8WQ0 - chains A and C of the 3 polymer chains in the assembly; structure by electron microscopy, 2.78 A resolution.

== Chain A (and C) ==
Molecule: Spike glycoprotein
Organism: Bat SARS-like coronavirus WIV1
Notes: chain C of this document is another copy of the same molecule, construct and numbering; everything in this record applies to it too
UniProtKB: U5WI05 (U5WI05_SARS); residue numbers follow UniProt; this construct covers 1-1191
Amino-acid sequence (1271 residues; numbered 1 to 1271; the number before each row is that of its first residue):
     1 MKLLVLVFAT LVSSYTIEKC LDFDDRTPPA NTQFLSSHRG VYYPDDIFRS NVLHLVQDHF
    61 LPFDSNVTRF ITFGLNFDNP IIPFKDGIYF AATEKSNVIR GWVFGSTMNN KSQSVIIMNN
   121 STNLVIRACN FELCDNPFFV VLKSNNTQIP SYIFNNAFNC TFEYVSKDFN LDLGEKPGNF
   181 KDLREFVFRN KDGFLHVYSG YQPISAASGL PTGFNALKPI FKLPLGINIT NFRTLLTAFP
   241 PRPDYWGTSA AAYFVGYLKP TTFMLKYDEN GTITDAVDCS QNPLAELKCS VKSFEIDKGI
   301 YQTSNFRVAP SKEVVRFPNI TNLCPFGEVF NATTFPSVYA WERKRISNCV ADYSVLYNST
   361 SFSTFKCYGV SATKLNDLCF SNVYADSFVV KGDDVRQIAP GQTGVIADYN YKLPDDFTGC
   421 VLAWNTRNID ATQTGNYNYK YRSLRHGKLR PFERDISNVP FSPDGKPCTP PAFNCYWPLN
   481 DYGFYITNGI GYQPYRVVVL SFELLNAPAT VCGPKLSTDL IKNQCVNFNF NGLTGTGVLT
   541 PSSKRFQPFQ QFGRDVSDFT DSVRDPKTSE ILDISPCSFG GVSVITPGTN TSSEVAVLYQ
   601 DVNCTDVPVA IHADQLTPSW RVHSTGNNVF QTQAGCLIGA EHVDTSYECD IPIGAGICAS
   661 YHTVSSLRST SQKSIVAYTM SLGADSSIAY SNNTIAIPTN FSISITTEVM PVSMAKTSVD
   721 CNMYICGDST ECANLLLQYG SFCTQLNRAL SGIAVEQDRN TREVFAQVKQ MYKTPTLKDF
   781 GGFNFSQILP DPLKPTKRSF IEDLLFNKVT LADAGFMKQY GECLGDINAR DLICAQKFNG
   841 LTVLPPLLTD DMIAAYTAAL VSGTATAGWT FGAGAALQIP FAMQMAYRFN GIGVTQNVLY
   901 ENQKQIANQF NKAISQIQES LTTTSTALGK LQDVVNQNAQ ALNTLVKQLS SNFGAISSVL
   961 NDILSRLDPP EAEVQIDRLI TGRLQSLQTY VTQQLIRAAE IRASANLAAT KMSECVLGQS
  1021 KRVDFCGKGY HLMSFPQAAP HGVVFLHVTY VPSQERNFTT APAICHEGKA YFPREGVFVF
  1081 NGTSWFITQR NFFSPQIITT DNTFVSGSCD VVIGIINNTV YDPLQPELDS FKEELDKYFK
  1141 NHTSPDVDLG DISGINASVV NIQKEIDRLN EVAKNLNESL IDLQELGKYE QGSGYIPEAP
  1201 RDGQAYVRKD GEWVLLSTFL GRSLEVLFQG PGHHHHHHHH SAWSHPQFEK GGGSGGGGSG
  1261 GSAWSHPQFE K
Not modelled in the structure: 1-18, 606-626, 1128-1271
Disulfides: Cys20-Cys134, Cys129-Cys160, Cys279-Cys289, Cys324-Cys349, Cys367-Cys420, Cys379-Cys512, Cys468-Cys475, Cys525-Cys577, Cys604-Cys636, Cys649-Cys658, Cys721-Cys743, Cys726-Cys732, Cys823-Cys834, Cys1015-Cys1026, Cys1065-Cys1109
Covalent attachments: N-acetylglucosamine (NAG) linked to Asn66, Asn110, Asn120, Asn145, Asn159, Asn228, Asn270, Asn319, Asn331, Asn358, Asn590, Asn603, Asn692, Asn700, Asn784, Asn1057, Asn1081, Asn1117
Differences from the reference sequence: conflict Pro969 (Lys in U5WI05), Pro970 (Val in U5WI05); expression tag (1192-1271)
Small-molecule neighbours: N-acetylglucosamine (NAG; 2-acetamido-2-deoxy-beta-D-glucopyranose): Tyr339, Ala340, Ile456

== How chain A and chain C interact ==
Residue-residue contacts (200; chain A residue first):
  Tyr43(A) - Gln547(C)
  Asp46(A) - Asn506(C)
  Asp46(A) - Ala507(C)
  Asp46(A) - Phe549(C)
  Asp46(A) - Gln550(C)
  Ile47(A) - Phe552(C)
  Ile47(A) - Arg554(C)
  Phe48(A) - Lys544(C)
  Phe48(A) - Arg545(C)
  Phe48(A) - Phe546(C)  hydrophobic
  Phe48(A) - Gln550(C)
  Phe48(A) - Phe552(C)  hydrogen bond (backbone-backbone)
  Phe48(A) - Gly553(C)
  Phe48(A) - Arg554(C)  hydrogen bond (backbone-backbone)
  Lys111(A) - Ser457(C)
  Gln113(A) - Ile456(C)
  Asn159(A) - Ile456(C)
  Asp192(A) - Pro451(C)
  Asp192(A) - Phe452(C)
  Gly193(A) - Pro451(C)
  Gly193(A) - Phe452(C)
  Phe194(A) - Arg343(C)
  Phe194(A) - Tyr384(C)  hydrophobic
  Lys218(A) - Gln547(C)
  Lys222(A) - Glu503(C)  salt bridge
  Pro224(A) - Arg343(C)
  Pro224(A) - Tyr384(C)
  Leu225(A) - Arg454(C)  hydrogen bond (backbone-side chain)
  Gly226(A) - Phe452(C)
  Gly226(A) - Glu453(C)
  Gly226(A) - Arg454(C)  hydrogen bond (backbone-backbone)
  Ile227(A) - Glu453(C)
  Asn270(A) - Arg545(C)  hydrogen bond
  Tyr353(A) - Thr403(C)
  Tyr357(A) - Thr403(C)
  Tyr357(A) - Gly404(C)
  Tyr357(A) - Val405(C)
  Tyr357(A) - Asp408(C)  hydrogen bond
  Ser361(A) - Lys391(C)  hydrogen bond
  Ser361(A) - Asp393(C)  hydrogen bond
  Phe362(A) - Asp393(C)
  Phe362(A) - Arg396(C)  hydrogen bond (backbone-side chain)
  Ser363(A) - Asp393(C)
  Ser363(A) - Arg396(C)
  Phe365(A) - Arg396(C)
  Phe365(A) - Thr403(C)
  Ala372(A) - Thr403(C)
  Thr373(A) - Gly401(C)
  Thr373(A) - Gln402(C)
  Asn376(A) - Lys448(C)
  Asp415(A) - Pro969(C)
  Asp415(A) - Pro970(C)
  Ile490(A) - Ile490(C)  hydrophobic
  Asp720(A) - Ser304(C)
  Asp720(A) - Asn305(C)
  Met723(A) - Asn305(C)  hydrogen bond
  Met723(A) - Ser578(C)
  Asp728(A) - Thr536(C)
  Asp728(A) - Cys577(C)
  Asp728(A) - Ser578(C)
  Asn734(A) - Gln57(C)  hydrogen bond
  Leu737(A) - Gln57(C)
  Leu737(A) - Thr262(C)
  Gln738(A) - Asn952(C)
  Tyr739(A) - Asn952(C)
  Tyr739(A) - Phe953(C)
  Tyr739(A) - Gly954(C)
  Gly740(A) - Ser951(C)
  Gly740(A) - Asn952(C)  hydrogen bond (backbone-backbone)
  Phe742(A) - Gln948(C)
  Phe742(A) - Gln985(C)
  Thr744(A) - Ser290(C)
  Gln745(A) - Gln948(C)
  Gln745(A) - Thr989(C)
  Arg748(A) - Gln940(C)
  Arg748(A) - Thr944(C)
  Lys769(A) - Ala684(C)
  Gln770(A) - Ala684(C)
  Gln770(A) - Ser686(C)
  Met771(A) - Ala684(C)  hydrogen bond (backbone-backbone)
  Met771(A) - Asp685(C)
  Met771(A) - Ser686(C)  hydrogen bond (backbone-backbone)
  Tyr772(A) - Ser686(C)
  Lys773(A) - Asp685(C)  salt bridge
  Lys773(A) - Ser686(C)
  Lys773(A) - Ser687(C)
  Phe780(A) - Tyr690(C)
  Phe816(A) - Gln600(C)  hydrogen bond (backbone-side chain)
  Phe816(A) - Asp601(C)
  Met817(A) - Gln600(C)
  Met817(A) - Asp601(C)
  Met817(A) - Val602(C)
  Met817(A) - Gln631(C)
  Lys818(A) - Phe579(C)
  Lys818(A) - Asp601(C)
  Gln819(A) - Phe579(C)
  Gln819(A) - Asp601(C)
  Gln819(A) - Asn603(C)
  Tyr820(A) - Val538(C)
  Tyr820(A) - Pro576(C)  hydrogen bond (side chain-backbone)
  Tyr820(A) - Phe579(C)  hydrophobic
  Cys823(A) - Phe579(C)  hydrophobic
  Leu824(A) - Ser575(C)
  Ile827(A) - Lys544(C)
  Ile827(A) - Asp573(C)
  Ile827(A) - Ser575(C)
  Asn828(A) - Ser543(C)  hydrogen bond
  Arg830(A) - Lys544(C)
  Arg830(A) - Asp555(C)
  Arg830(A) - Asp561(C)  salt bridge
  Lys837(A) - Phe579(C)
  Lys837(A) - Asp601(C)  salt bridge
  Phe838(A) - Pro576(C)
  Phe838(A) - Phe579(C)  hydrophobic
  Asn839(A) - Ser557(C)
  Thr842(A) - Gln600(C)
  Val843(A) - Gln600(C)  hydrogen bond (backbone-side chain)
  Leu844(A) - Gln302(C)
  Leu844(A) - Gln600(C)
  Pro845(A) - Gln600(C)
  Pro846(A) - Gly654(C)
  Pro846(A) - Ala655(C)  hydrogen bond (backbone-backbone)
  Leu847(A) - Pro652(C)  hydrophobic
  Leu847(A) - Gly654(C)
  Leu847(A) - Ala655(C)
  Leu847(A) - Gly656(C)  hydrogen bond (backbone-backbone)
  Leu847(A) - Met680(C)  hydrophobic
  Leu848(A) - Met680(C)  hydrophobic
  Leu848(A) - Leu682(C)  hydrophobic
  Met852(A) - Gly656(C)
  Met852(A) - Met680(C)
  Met852(A) - Leu682(C)  hydrophobic
  Ala855(A) - Leu682(C)  hydrophobic
  Tyr856(A) - Leu682(C)  hydrogen bond (side chain-backbone)
  Thr866(A) - Ile688(C)
  Ala867(A) - Ile688(C)  hydrophobic
  Gly872(A) - Asp1024(C)
  Ala873(A) - Gly1029(C)
  Ala876(A) - Glu1055(C)
  Leu877(A) - Ala696(C)
  Leu877(A) - Pro698(C)  hydrophobic
  Leu877(A) - Glu1055(C)
  Gln878(A) - Ile688(C)
  Gln878(A) - Ala689(C)
  Gln878(A) - Ser691(C)
  Gln878(A) - Thr694(C)
  Gln878(A) - Ile695(C)
  Gln878(A) - Ala696(C)  hydrogen bond (backbone-backbone)
  Ile879(A) - Tyr690(C)
  Ile879(A) - Arg1090(C)
  Pro880(A) - Tyr690(C)  hydrophobic
  Pro880(A) - Ser691(C)
  Pro880(A) - Asn692(C)
  Pro880(A) - Thr694(C)
  Phe881(A) - Tyr690(C)  hydrogen bond (backbone-side chain)
  Met883(A) - Thr1060(C)  hydrogen bond
  Tyr887(A) - Arg1090(C)
  Gln896(A) - Pro1073(C)
  Gln896(A) - Arg1090(C)
  Asn897(A) - Phe1072(C)
  Asn897(A) - Phe1104(C)
  Tyr900(A) - Pro1062(C)
  Tyr900(A) - Phe1072(C)  hydrophobic
  Glu901(A) - Ser1106(C)
  Val946(A) - Ser557(C)  hydrogen bond (backbone-side chain)
  Leu949(A) - Ser557(C)
  Ser950(A) - Val556(C)
  Ser950(A) - Ser557(C)
  Ser950(A) - Asp558(C)
  Ser958(A) - Asp558(C)  hydrogen bond
  Val959(A) - Asp558(C)
  Asn961(A) - Thr534(C)  hydrogen bond (side chain-backbone)
  Asn961(A) - Gly535(C)
  Asp962(A) - Leu505(C)
  Asp962(A) - Leu533(C)
  Asp962(A) - Arg554(C)  salt bridge
  Leu964(A) - Lys374(C)  hydrogen bond (backbone-side chain)
  Ser965(A) - Lys374(C)
  Ser965(A) - Leu378(C)
  Ser965(A) - Leu505(C)
  Ser965(A) - Gly532(C)
  Ser965(A) - Thr534(C)  hydrogen bond
  Arg966(A) - Gly369(C)  hydrogen bond (side chain-backbone)
  Arg966(A) - Val370(C)
  Arg966(A) - Ser371(C)  hydrogen bond (backbone-backbone)
  Arg966(A) - Leu504(C)
  Leu967(A) - Ser371(C)
  Leu967(A) - Lys374(C)
  Asp968(A) - Ser371(C)  hydrogen bond
  Asp968(A) - Thr373(C)  hydrogen bond
  Glu971(A) - Ser371(C)  hydrogen bond
  Asp977(A) - Gly954(C)
  Thr992(A) - Thr992(C)
  Leu995(A) - Ile996(C)  hydrophobic
  Ser1013(A) - Val1023(C)
  Glu1014(A) - Arg1022(C)  salt bridge
  Glu1014(A) - Val1023(C)
  Gly1018(A) - Val1023(C)
  Arg1022(A) - Arg1022(C)
  Leu1124(A) - Leu1124(C)  hydrophobic
Interface residues without a listed pair, chain A (133 interface residues in all): Arg49, Val52, Asn130, Asn190, Pro219, Asn228, Glu269, Ser354, Asn358, Gly401, Arg427, Ser718, Arg759, Gly781, Cys834, Gly840, Thr849, Ala865, Trp869, Thr895, Gln903, Lys947, Val974, Gln988, Ile996, Thr1010, Leu1017
Interface residues without a listed pair, chain C (144 interface residues in all): Val308, Asn382, Tyr409, Thr418, Asn480, Thr487, Gly489, Thr540, Gln551, Thr560, Ala634, Cys649, Ile653, Ile657, Cys658, Thr679, Gly683, Asn693, Lys930, Ala955, Asp968, Arg978, Gln993, Tyr1030, Pro1052, Asn1057, Ala1061, Gly1107, Val1111, Val1112, Ile1113

== In short ==
133 residues of chain A and 144 residues of chain C are in contact, with 34 hydrogen bonds and 6 salt bridges.
Polar contacts include Lys222(A)-Glu503(C), Lys773(A)-Asp685(C) and Arg830(A)-Asp561(C). Chain A binds
N-acetylglucosamine.
Chain A and chain C are both Spike glycoprotein (Bat SARS-like coronavirus WIV1); the structure, Cryo-EM
structure of WIV1 spike glycoprotein (the closed state), was determined by electron microscopy, deposited
together with 8WLU, 8WLY and 8WLZ.
